Entry 1GHV (X-ray diffraction, 1.85 A resolution); this record covers chains L and H of the 3 polymer chains in the assembly.

Chain L:
Protein: Thrombin
Source organism: Homo sapiens
Notes: EC 3.4.21.5; fragment: light chain, residues 328-363
UniProtKB: P00734 (THRB_HUMAN); residues 1-14 here correspond to UniProt positions 336-349 (UniProt number = residue number + 335)
Amino-acid sequence (36 residues; row label = number of the first residue in the row; a row labelled like 14A-14M holds insertion residues (14A, then the next letters in order)):
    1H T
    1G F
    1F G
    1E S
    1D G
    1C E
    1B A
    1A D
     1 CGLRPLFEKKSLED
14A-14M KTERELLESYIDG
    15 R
Swiss-Prot annotation at these positions:
  - site: Arg15 (Cleavage)

Chain H:
Protein: Thrombin
Source organism: Homo sapiens
Notes: EC 3.4.21.5; fragment: heavy chain, residues 364-620
UniProtKB: P00734 (THRB_HUMAN); the construct lacks a stretch of the UniProt sequence and is renumbered around it, so the offset changes along the chain: 16-36 = UniProt 364-384; 37-60 = UniProt 386-409; 61-77 = UniProt 419-435; 78-97 = UniProt 437-456; 7 more segments
Amino-acid sequence (257 residues; row label = number of the first residue in the row; note: 3 numbers in that range are skipped by the numbering (no residue carries them; nothing is unmodelled there); a row labelled like 60A-60I holds insertion residues (60A, then the next letters in order)):
    16 IVEGSDAEIGMSPWQVMLFRK
   36A S
    37 PQELLCGASLISDRWVLTAAHCLL
60A-60I YPPWDKNFT
    61 ENDLLVRIGKHSRTRYE
   77A R
    78 NIEKISMLEKIYIHPRYNWR
   97A E
    98 NLDRDIALMKLKKPVAFSDYIHPVCLPDRETA
129A-129C ASL
   130 LQAGYKGRVTGWGNLKET
147A-147G WTANVGK
   150 GQPSVLQVVNLPIVERPVCKDSTRIRITDNMFCAG
  184A Y
   185 KP
186A-186D DEGK
   187 RGDACEGDSGGPFVMKSP
204A-204B FN
   205 NRWYQMGIVSWGE
   219 GCD
  221A R
   222 DGKYGFYTHVFRLKKWIQKVIDQF
Disordered / not traced: 147A-147G
Disulfide bonds: Cys42-Cys58, Cys168-Cys182, Cys191-Cys220
Ion coordination: Na+: Arg221A, Lys224
Residues lining bound ligands: 120 (2-(2-oxo-1,2-dihydro-pyridin-3-yl)-1H-benzoimidazole-5-carboxamidine): His57, Trp60D, Lys60F, Asp189, Ala190, Cys191, Glu192, Ser195, Val213, Ser214, Trp215, Gly216, Gly219, Cys220, Gly226
Swiss-Prot annotation at these positions:
  - region: Ala183 to Val200 (High affinity receptor-binding region which is also known as the TP508 peptide)
  - active site (Charge relay system): His57, Asp102, Ser195
  - glycosylation: Asn60G (N-linked (GlcNAc...) (complex) asparagine)

How chain L and chain H interact:
Cross-chain cystine bridges: Cys1(L)-Cys122(H)
Contacting residue pairs - 67 pairs, chain L then chain H:
  Cys1(L) - Pro120(H)
  Cys1(L) - Val121(H)
  Cys1(L) - Cys122(H)  disulfide
  Cys1(L) - Arg206(H)  hydrogen bond (backbone-side chain)
  Asp1A(L) - His119(H)  salt bridge
  Asp1A(L) - Arg206(H)
  Ala1B(L) - Arg206(H)  hydrogen bond (backbone-side chain)
  Glu1C(L) - Ile47(H)
  Glu1C(L) - Ser48(H)
  Glu1C(L) - Asp49(H)
  Glu1C(L) - Phe114(H)
  Glu1C(L) - Pro120(H)
  Ser1E(L) - Leu123(H)  hydrogen bond (backbone-backbone)
  Ser1E(L) - Lys235(H)
  Gly1F(L) - Gln239(H)
  Thr1H(L) - Ile242(H)
  Gly2(L) - Pro120(H)  hydrogen bond (backbone-backbone)
  Gly2(L) - Val121(H)
  Gly2(L) - Cys122(H)  hydrogen bond (backbone-side chain)
  Gly2(L) - Arg206(H)
  Gly2(L) - Trp207(H)  hydrogen bond (backbone-backbone)
  Leu3(L) - His119(H)
  Leu3(L) - Asn205(H)
  Leu3(L) - Arg206(H)
  Arg4(L) - Gly25(H)
  Arg4(L) - Met26(H)  hydrogen bond (side chain-backbone)
  Arg4(L) - Pro28(H)
  Arg4(L) - Trp29(H)
  Arg4(L) - Arg137(H)
  Arg4(L) - Trp207(H)
  Pro5(L) - Ser115(H)
  Pro5(L) - Asp116(H)
  Pro5(L) - His119(H)
  Leu6(L) - Asp116(H)
  Phe7(L) - Ile24(H)
  Phe7(L) - Gly25(H)
  Phe7(L) - Met26(H)
  Glu8(L) - Lys202(H)  salt bridge
  Glu8(L) - Asn205(H)
  Glu8(L) - Trp207(H)  hydrogen bond
  Lys9(L) - His119(H)  hydrogen bond
  Asp14(L) - Glu23(H)
  Asp14(L) - Met26(H)
  Asp14(L) - Arg137(H)  salt bridge
  Asp14(L) - Trp207(H)
  Lys14A(L) - Glu23(H)  hydrogen bond (backbone-side chain)
  Thr14B(L) - Arg137(H)  hydrogen bond
  Thr14B(L) - Asn159(H)  hydrogen bond
  Glu14C(L) - Arg137(H)
  Glu14C(L) - Lys202(H)  salt bridge
  Glu14E(L) - Lys135(H)  salt bridge
  Glu14E(L) - Asn159(H)  hydrogen bond
  Glu14E(L) - Tyr184A(H)  hydrogen bond
  Leu14F(L) - Lys135(H)
  Leu14F(L) - Asn159(H)
  Leu14F(L) - Trp207(H)  hydrophobic
  Leu14G(L) - Lys202(H)
  Leu14G(L) - Pro204(H)  hydrophobic
  Ser14I(L) - Gly133(H)
  Ser14I(L) - Tyr134(H)
  Ser14I(L) - Lys135(H)  hydrogen bond (side chain-backbone)
  Tyr14J(L) - Tyr134(H)  hydrophobic
  Tyr14J(L) - Lys135(H)  hydrogen bond (side chain-backbone)
  Tyr14J(L) - Met201(H)
  Tyr14J(L) - Lys202(H)  hydrogen bond (side chain-backbone)
  Ile14K(L) - Tyr134(H)
  Gly14M(L) - Pro204(H)
Interface residues without a listed pair, chain L (28 interface residues in all): Gly1D, Phe1G
Interface residues without a listed pair, chain H (36 interface residues in all): Tyr117, Leu129C, Lys186D, Val200

In short:
The interface between chain L and chain H involves 28 residues on one side and 36 on the other; the contacts
include 1 disulfide bond, 17 hydrogen bonds and 5 salt bridges. Among the polar pairs are Asp1A(L)-His119(H),
Glu8(L)-Lys202(H) and Glu14E(L)-Lys135(H).
Chain L is Thrombin and chain H is Thrombin, both from Homo sapiens; the structure, A novel serine protease
inhibition motif involving A multi-centered short hydrogen bonding network at the active ..., was determined
by X-ray diffraction (same publication as 1GHW, 1GHX, 1GHY, 1GI7, 1GI8 and 1GI9).
